7AF3 - chains 1 and N of the 9 polymer chains in the assembly; structure by electron microscopy, 2.82 A resolution.

Chain 1:
Molecule: 16S rRNA (head)
Source organism: Escherichia coli
Sequence (1541 nucleotides; row label = number of the first residue in the row):
     1 AAAUUGAAGAGUUUGAUCAUGGCUCAGAUUGAACGCUGGCGGCAGGCCUA
    51 ACACAUGCAAGUCGAACGGUAACAGGAAGAAGCUUGCUUCUUUGCUGACG
   101 AGUGGCGGACGGGUGAGUAAUGUCUGGGAAACUGCCUGAUGGAGGGGGAU
   151 AACUACUGGAAACGGUAGCUAAUACCGCAUAACGUCGCAAGACCAAAGAG
   201 GGGGACCUUCGGGCCUCUUGCCAUCGGAUGUGCCCAGAUGGGAUUAGCUA
   251 GUAGGUGGGGUAACGGCUCACCUAGGCGACGAUCCCUAGCUGGUCUGAGA
   301 GGAUGACCAGCCACACUGGAACUGAGACACGGUCCAGACUCCUACGGGAG
   351 GCAGCAGUGGGGAAUAUUGCACAAUGGGCGCAAGCCUGAUGCAGCCAUGC
   401 CGCGUGUAUGAAGAAGGCCUUCGGGUUGUAAAGUACUUUCAGCGGGGAGG
   451 AAGGGAGUAAAGUUAAUACCUUUGCUCAUUGACGUUACCCGCAGAAGAAG
   501 CACCGGCUAACUCCGUGCCAGCAGCCXCGGUAAUACGGAGGGUGCAAGCG
   551 UUAAUCGGAAUUACUGGGCGUAAAGCGCACGCAGGCGGUUUGUUAAGUCA
   601 GAUGUGAAAUCCCCGGGCUCAACCUGGGAACUGCAUCUGAUACUGGCAAG
   651 CUUGAGUCUCGUAGAGGGGGGUAGAAUUCCAGGUGUAGCGGUGAAAUGCG
   701 UAGAGAUCUGGAGGAAUACCGGUGGCGAAGGCGGCCCCCUGGACGAAGAC
   751 UGACGCUCAGGUGCGAAAGCGUGGGGAGCAAACAGGAUUAGAUACCCUGG
   801 UAGUCCACGCCGUAAACGAUGUCGACUUGGAGGUUGUGCCCUUGAGGCGU
   851 GGCUUCCGGAGCUAACGCGUUAAGUCGACCGCCUGGGGAGUACGGCCGCA
   901 AGGUUAAAACUCAAAUGAAUUGACGGGGGCCCGCACAAGCGGUGGAGCAU
   951 GUGGUUUAAUUCGAUGXAACGCGAAGAACCUUACCUGGUCUUGACAUCCA
  1001 CGGAAGUUUUCAGAGAUGAGAAUGUGCCUUCGGGAACCGUGAGACAGGUG
  1051 CUGCAUGGCUGUCGUCAGCUCGUGUUGUGAAAUGUUGGGUUAAGUCCCGC
  1101 AACGAGCGCAACCCUUAUCCUUUGUUGCCAGCGGUCCGGCCGGGAACUCA
  1151 AAGGAGACUGCCAGUGAUAAACUGGAGGAAGGUGGGGAUGACGUCAAGUC
  1201 AUCAUGGCCCUUACGACCAGGGCUACACACGUGCUACAAUGGCGCAUACA
  1251 AAGAGAAGCGACCUCGCGAGAGCAAGCGGACCUCAUAAAGUGCGUCGUAG
  1301 UCCGGAUUGGAGUCUGCAACUCGACUCCAUGAAGUCGGAAUCGCUAGUAA
  1351 UCGUGGAUCAGAAUGCCACGGUGAAUACGUUCCCGGCCUUGUACACACCG
  1401 CCCGUXACACCAUGGGAGUGGGUUGCAAAAGAAGUAGGUAGCUUAACCUU
  1451 CGGGAGGGCGCUUACCACUUUGUGAUUCAUGACUGGGGUGAAGUCGUAAC
  1501 AAGGUAACCGUAGGGGAACCUGCGGUUGGAUCACCUCCUUA
Not modelled in the structure: 1-930, 1387-1541
Modified positions: PSU (pseudouridine-5'-monophosphate) at position 516, G7M (N7-methyl-guanosine-5'-monophosphate) at position 527, 2MG (2N-methylguanosine-5'-monophosphate) at position 966, 5MC (5-methylcytidine-5'-monophosphate) at position 967, 2MG (2N-methylguanosine-5'-monophosphate) at position 1207, 4OC (4n,o2'-methylcytidine-5'-monophosphate) at position 1401, 5MC (5-methylcytidine-5'-monophosphate) at position 1406, UR3 (3-methyluridine-5'-monophoshate) at position 1497, 2MG (2N-methylguanosine-5'-monophosphate) at position 1515, MA6 (6N-dimethyladenosine-5'-monophoshate) at position 1517, MA6 (6N-dimethyladenosine-5'-monophoshate) at position 1518
Bound ions: Mg2+ site 1 near A937 (its only coordinating residue here); Mg2+ site 2: G944, G945; Mg2+ site 3 near G945 (its only coordinating residue here); Mg2+ site 4: A964, U1199; Mg2+ site 5 near C972 (its only coordinating residue here); Mg2+ site 6: G976, C1359; Mg2+ site 7 near C980 (its only coordinating residue here); Mg2+ site 8: G993, G1041; Mg2+ site 9: C1054, A1197; Mg2+ site 10: C1054, A1197, G1198; Mg2+ site 11 near C1066 (its only coordinating residue here); Mg2+ site 12: G1068, G1094; 15 more Mg2+ sites not listed

Chain N:
Molecule: 30S ribosomal protein S14
Source organism: Escherichia coli
UniProt: C3SR07 (C3SR07_ECOLX); residue numbers follow UniProt; this construct covers 1-101
Amino-acid sequence (101 residues; each row starts with the number of its first residue):
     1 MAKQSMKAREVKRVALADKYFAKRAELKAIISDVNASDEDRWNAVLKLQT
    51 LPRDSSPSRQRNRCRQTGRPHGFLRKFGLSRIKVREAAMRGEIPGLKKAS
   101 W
Not modelled in the structure: 1
From the paper describing this entry:
  - conformationally variable residues (register shift): Tyr20 to Asn43

Interface between chain 1 and chain N:
Contacting residue pairs (77; chain 1 residue first):
  G973(1) - Arg69(N)  hydrogen bond to the sugar
  G973(1) - Arg81(N)  hydrogen bond to the phosphate
  A974(1) - Arg69(N)  salt bridge to the phosphate
  A974(1) - His71(N)  hydrogen bond to the sugar
  A974(1) - Arg81(N)  salt bridge to the phosphate
  A975(1) - Gly72(N)  sugar contact
  G976(1) - His71(N)  salt bridge to the phosphate
  G976(1) - Gly72(N)  hydrogen bond to the phosphate
  A977(1) - Arg61(N)  salt bridge to the phosphate
  A977(1) - His71(N)  phosphate contact
  C979(1) - Arg53(N)  sugar contact
  C979(1) - Ser58(N)  hydrogen bond to the base
  C979(1) - Arg59(N)  hydrogen bond to the base
  C980(1) - Arg13(N)  hydrogen bond to the phosphate
  C980(1) - Ser58(N)  base contact
  C980(1) - Arg59(N)  hydrogen bond to the sugar
  U981(1) - Met6(N)  phosphate contact
  U981(1) - Arg9(N)  salt bridge to the phosphate
  U981(1) - Arg13(N)  salt bridge to the phosphate
  U981(1) - Arg61(N)  hydrogen bond to the sugar
  U981(1) - Arg63(N)  hydrogen bond to the phosphate
  U982(1) - Met6(N)  phosphate contact
  U982(1) - Arg63(N)  salt bridge to the phosphate
  U982(1) - Pro70(N)  phosphate contact
  A983(1) - Arg9(N)  salt bridge to the phosphate
  A994(1) - Ser5(N)  base contact
  A994(1) - Ala8(N)  sugar contact
  C995(1) - Ala8(N)  sugar contact
  U1007(1) - Lys19(N)  phosphate contact
  G1047(1) - Gln4(N)  phosphate contact
  G1048(1) - Lys3(N)  phosphate contact
  G1048(1) - Gln4(N)  hydrogen bond to the phosphate
  U1049(1) - Ala2(N)  base contact
  U1049(1) - Lys3(N)  phosphate contact
  C1059(1) - Arg85(N)  hydrogen bond to the phosphate
  U1060(1) - Arg85(N)  salt bridge to the phosphate
  C1114(1) - Ser100(N)  hydrogen bond to the sugar
  U1115(1) - Ser100(N)  sugar contact
  U1115(1) - Trp101(N)  hydrogen bond to the sugar
  G1186(1) - Trp101(N)  base contact
  G1187(1) - Ser100(N)  hydrogen bond to the base
  A1188(1) - Lys98(N)  hydrogen bond to the phosphate
  A1188(1) - Ser100(N)  sugar contact
  U1189(1) - Lys98(N)  salt bridge to the phosphate
  U1202(1) - Ala2(N)  phosphate contact
  U1202(1) - Thr67(N)  hydrogen bond to the sugar
  U1202(1) - Arg69(N)  hydrogen bond to the sugar
  U1202(1) - Ile82(N)  base contact
  C1203(1) - Ala2(N)  hydrogen bond to the phosphate
  C1203(1) - Thr67(N)  sugar contact
  A1216(1) - Lys3(N)  salt bridge to the phosphate
  A1216(1) - Ser5(N)  hydrogen bond to the phosphate
  C1217(1) - Ser5(N)  phosphate contact
  C1217(1) - Arg9(N)  salt bridge to the phosphate
  A1219(1) - Arg53(N)  hydrogen bond to the phosphate
  G1220(1) - Arg53(N)  salt bridge to the phosphate
  A1257(1) - Phe21(N)  base contact
  G1316(1) - Lys28(N)  salt bridge to the phosphate
  G1316(1) - Ser58(N)  phosphate contact
  C1317(1) - Arg24(N)  salt bridge to the phosphate
  C1317(1) - Lys28(N)  salt bridge to the phosphate
  C1317(1) - Leu48(N)  sugar contact
  C1317(1) - Gln49(N)  sugar contact
  C1317(1) - Arg53(N)  hydrogen bond to the base
  C1317(1) - Ser56(N)  phosphate contact
  C1317(1) - Pro57(N)  phosphate contact
  C1317(1) - Arg59(N)  base contact
  A1357(1) - Leu74(N)  sugar contact
  U1358(1) - Phe73(N)  sugar contact
  U1358(1) - Leu74(N)  phosphate contact
  U1358(1) - Arg75(N)  hydrogen bond to the phosphate
  C1359(1) - Asn62(N)  phosphate contact
  C1359(1) - Arg75(N)  salt bridge to the phosphate
  A1360(1) - Ser58(N)  base contact
  A1360(1) - Arg75(N)  salt bridge to the phosphate
  A1368(1) - Trp101(N)  phosphate contact
  C1369(1) - Trp101(N)  hydrogen bond to the phosphate
Also at the interface, not in a pair above, chain 1 (43 interface residues in all): U1008, U1009, C1218, G1272
Also at the interface, not in a pair above, chain N (44 interface residues in all): Lys23, Ser32, Val34, Asp54, Gln60, Lys76, Lys83, Ala99

In short:
43 residues of chain 1 face 44 of chain N across their interface; the contacts include 24 hydrogen bonds and
18 salt bridges. Polar pairs include C979(1)-Ser58(N), C979(1)-Arg59(N) and G1187(1)-Ser100(N). G944(1) and
G945(1) form the Mg2+ site 2. The Mg2+ site 4 is built by A964(1) and U1199(1). From the paper: conformational
variability at Tyr20(N).
Chain 1 is 16S rRNA (head) and chain N is 30S ribosomal protein S14, both from Escherichia coli; the
structure, Bacterial 30S ribosomal subunit assembly complex state M (head domain), was determined by electron
microscopy, deposited together with 7AF5, 7AF8, 7AFA, 7AFD, 7AFH, 7AFI and 17 further entries.
